Entry 5EEB (X-ray diffraction, 3.04 A resolution); this record covers chains A and D of the 4 polymer chains in the assembly.

== Chain A (and D) ==
Molecule: Aldehyde dehydrogenase
From: Pyrobaculum ferrireducens
Notes: chain D of this document is another copy of the same molecule, construct and numbering; everything in this record applies to it too
Reference sequence: G7VCG0 (G7VCG0_9CREN); numbering as in UniProt (aligned over 1-491)
Chain sequence (491 residues; numbered 1 to 491; the number before each row is that of its first residue):
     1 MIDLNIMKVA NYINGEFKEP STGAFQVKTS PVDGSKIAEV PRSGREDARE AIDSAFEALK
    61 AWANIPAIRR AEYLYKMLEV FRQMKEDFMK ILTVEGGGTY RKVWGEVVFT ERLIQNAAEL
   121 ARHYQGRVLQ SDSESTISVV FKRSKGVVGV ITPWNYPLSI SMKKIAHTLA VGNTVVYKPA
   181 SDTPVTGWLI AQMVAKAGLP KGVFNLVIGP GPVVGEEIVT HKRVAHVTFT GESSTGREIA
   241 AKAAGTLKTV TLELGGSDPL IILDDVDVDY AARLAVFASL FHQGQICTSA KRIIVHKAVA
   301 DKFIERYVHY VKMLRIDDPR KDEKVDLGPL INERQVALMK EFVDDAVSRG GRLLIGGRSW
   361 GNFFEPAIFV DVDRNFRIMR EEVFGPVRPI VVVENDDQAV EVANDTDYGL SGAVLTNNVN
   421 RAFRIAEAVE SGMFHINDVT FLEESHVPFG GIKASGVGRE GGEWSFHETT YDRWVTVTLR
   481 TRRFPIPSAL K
Unresolved in the structure: 1-5, 491 (chain D: 1-7, 491)
What the authors report for this chain:
  - self-association interface (contacts with another copy of this molecule): Arg482, Phe484, Pro485, Ile486, Pro487, Ser488, Leu490
  - catalytic residues: Glu253, Cys287 (citing earlier work)
  - contacts within the chain: Glu253-Gly255 (hydrogen bond), Glu253-Cys287

== How chain A and chain D interact ==
Residue-residue contacts (42; chain A residue first):
  Pro66(A) with Ser131(D); Asp132(D); Glu134(D)
  Ile68(A) with Asp132(D)
  Arg122(A) with Gln130(D); Asp132(D), salt bridge
  Tyr124(A) with Gln130(D), hydrogen bond (backbone-side chain)
  Gln125(A) with Arg127(D); Val128(D); Leu129(D)
  Gly126(A) with Arg127(D); Val128(D), hydrogen bond (backbone-backbone)
  Arg127(A) with Gln125(D), hydrogen bond; Gly126(D); Arg127(D); Val128(D)
  Val128(A) with Gln125(D); Gly126(D), hydrogen bond (backbone-backbone); Arg127(D); Val140(D); Phe141(D), hydrophobic
  Leu129(A) with Gln125(D)
  Gln130(A) with Ala67(D); Arg122(D); Tyr124(D)
  Ser131(A) with Pro66(D)
  Asp132(A) with Pro66(D); Ile68(D); Arg122(D), salt bridge
  Glu134(A) with Pro66(D)
  Val139(A) with Val128(D), hydrophobic
  Val140(A) with Val128(D)
  Phe141(A) with Val128(D), hydrophobic
  Asn417(A) with Asn417(D); Asn418(D); Val419(D), hydrogen bond (backbone-backbone); Asn420(D), hydrogen bond
  Asn418(A) with Asn417(D)
  Val419(A) with Asn417(D), hydrogen bond (backbone-backbone); Val419(D), hydrophobic
  Asn420(A) with Asn417(D)
  Phe423(A) with Phe423(D), hydrophobic
Interface residues without a listed pair, chain A (27 interface residues in all): Ala67, Ala121, Ser133, Ile137, Thr416, Asn437
Interface residues without a listed pair, chain D (28 interface residues in all): Arg70, Ala121, Ser133, Ile137, Val139, Thr416, Asn437

== In short ==
Chain A and chain D form an interface of 27 and 28 residues respectively, with 7 hydrogen bonds and 2 salt
bridges. Among the polar pairs are Arg122(A)-Asp132(D), Tyr124(A)-Gln130(D) and Arg127(A)-Gln125(D). From the
paper: catalytic residues Glu253(A) and Cys287(A); a self-association interface involving Arg482(A), Phe484(A)
and Pro485(A) among others.
Both chains are Aldehyde dehydrogenase (Pyrobaculum ferrireducens). Entry 5EEB (Apo form of thermostable
aldehyde dehydrogenase from Pyrobaculum sp. 1860) was determined by X-ray diffraction together with 5F2C,
5EXF, 5EUY and 5EK6 from the same study.
